Entry 3AIZ (X-ray diffraction, 2.80 A resolution); this record covers chains A and C.

Chain A:
Name: DNA polymerase sliding clamp B
From: Sulfolobus tokodaii
Reference sequence: Q975M2 (PCNA2_SULTO); residue numbers follow UniProt; this construct covers 1-248
Amino-acid sequence (248 residues; row label = number of the first residue in the row):
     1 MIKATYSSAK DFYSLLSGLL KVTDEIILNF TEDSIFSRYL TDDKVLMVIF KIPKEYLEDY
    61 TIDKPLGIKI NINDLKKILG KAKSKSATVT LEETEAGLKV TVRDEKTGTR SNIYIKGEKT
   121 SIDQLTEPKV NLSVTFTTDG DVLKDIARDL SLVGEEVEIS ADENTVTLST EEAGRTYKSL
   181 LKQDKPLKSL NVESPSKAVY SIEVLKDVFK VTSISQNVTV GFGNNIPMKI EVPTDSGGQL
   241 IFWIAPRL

Chain C:
Name: DNA polymerase sliding clamp C
From: Sulfolobus tokodaii
Reference sequence: Q973F5 (PCNA3_SULTO); residue numbers follow UniProt; this construct covers 1-246
Amino-acid sequence (246 residues; row label = number of the first residue in the row):
     1 MRVKVIDADA FSYIFRTLEE FIDEITLDFT SDGLKIRGID PSRVTFIDIL IPAGYFEEYN
    61 VEKEEKVGVK LEDFTDVLKT VTKNDSLYLE TDENQNIKVT LDGVYERTFT FPSIVASEIE
   121 TPNLNLEFPF KAKALTVTFT DIIDEIEDIG GDSITFKAEG GKLYLSANSD MGSSTIELST
   181 ENGGLLESEG GDAESVYGLE YVVNTSKMRK PSDTVEIAFG SQIPLKLRYN LPQGGYADFY
   241 IAPRAE

Chain A / chain C interface:
Pairs across the interface - 31 pairs, chain A then chain C:
  Val-142(A) / Val-104(C)  hydrophobic
  Asp-145(A) / Tyr-105(C)
  Ile-146(A) / Tyr-105(C)
  Arg-148(A) / Thr-80(C)
  Arg-148(A) / Tyr-105(C)  hydrogen bond
  Asp-149(A) / Tyr-105(C)  hydrogen bond
  Asp-149(A) / Arg-107(C)
  Asp-149(A) / Phe-109(C)
  Leu-152(A) / Asp-76(C)
  Val-153(A) / Phe-109(C)  hydrophobic
  Gly-174(A) / Pro-112(C)
  Arg-175(A) / Asp-73(C)  salt bridge
  Arg-175(A) / Thr-110(C)
  Arg-175(A) / Pro-112(C)
  Thr-176(A) / Thr-108(C)
  Thr-176(A) / Phe-109(C)
  Thr-176(A) / Thr-110(C)  hydrogen bond (backbone-backbone)
  Tyr-177(A) / Tyr-105(C)
  Tyr-177(A) / Thr-108(C)
  Tyr-177(A) / Phe-109(C)  hydrophobic
  Lys-178(A) / Arg-107(C)
  Lys-178(A) / Thr-108(C)  hydrogen bond (backbone-backbone)
  Ser-179(A) / Glu-106(C)
  Ser-179(A) / Arg-107(C)
  Leu-180(A) / Glu-106(C)  hydrogen bond (backbone-backbone)
  Leu-181(A) / Tyr-105(C)  hydrophobic
  Lys-185(A) / Asp-102(C)  salt bridge
  Lys-185(A) / Gly-103(C)
  Lys-185(A) / Val-104(C)
  Pro-186(A) / Val-104(C)
  Pro-186(A) / Tyr-105(C)  hydrophobic
Interface residues without a listed pair, chain A (18 interface residues in all): Ala-173
Interface residues without a listed pair, chain C (15 interface residues in all): Val-77, Phe-111

Summary:
Chain A and chain C form an interface of 18 and 15 residues respectively, with 5 hydrogen bonds and 2 salt
bridges. Polar pairs include Arg-175(A)/Asp-73(C), Lys-185(A)/Asp-102(C) and Arg-148(A)/Tyr-105(C).
Here chain A is DNA polymerase sliding clamp B and chain C is DNA polymerase sliding clamp C, both from
Sulfolobus tokodaii. Entry 3AIZ (Crystal structure of PCNA2-PCNA3 complex from Sulfolobus tokodaii (P21212))
was determined by X-ray diffraction (same publication as 3AIX).
